PDB entry 5CC1 | X-ray diffraction, 2.30 A resolution | chains B and D of the 4 polymer chains in the assembly

# Chain B
Molecule: Glucocorticoid receptor
Organism: Homo sapiens
UniProt: P04150 (GCR_HUMAN), isoform P04150-8; residues 417-506 here correspond to UniProt positions 391-480 (UniProt number = residue number - 26)
Chain sequence (114 residues; each row starts with the number of its first residue):
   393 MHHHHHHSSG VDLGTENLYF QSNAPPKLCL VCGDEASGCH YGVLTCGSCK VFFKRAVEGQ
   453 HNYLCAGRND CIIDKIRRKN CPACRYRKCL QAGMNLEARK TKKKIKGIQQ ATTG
Unresolved in the structure: 393-417, 491-506
Sequence notes: initiating methionine (393); expression tag (394-416); engineered mutation Gly-425 (Ser399 in P04150)
Bound ions: Zn2+ site 1: Cys-421, Cys-424, Cys-438, Cys-441; Zn2+ site 2: Cys-457, Cys-463, Cys-473, Cys-476

# Chain D
Molecule: 18-nt DNA strand
Sequence (18 nucleotides; row label = number of the first residue in the row):
     1 TCAGAACACT CTGTTCTG

# How chain B and chain D interact
Pairs across the interface (9; chain B residue first):
  Gly-430(B) / DC2(D)  phosphate contact
  Cys-431(B) / DC2(D)  hydrogen bond to the phosphate
  Cys-431(B) / DA3(D)  phosphate contact
  His-432(B) / DA3(D)  salt bridge to the phosphate
  Tyr-433(B) / DA3(D)  hydrogen bond to the phosphate
  Tyr-433(B) / DG4(D)  hydrogen bond to the phosphate
  Lys-442(B) / DG4(D)  hydrogen bond to the base
  Lys-446(B) / DG4(D)  salt bridge to the phosphate
  Arg-447(B) / DA6(D)  base contact

# Overview
7 residues of chain B and 4 residues of chain D are in contact, with 4 hydrogen bonds and 2 salt bridges.
Polar contacts include Lys-442(B)/DG4(D), Cys-431(B)/DC2(D) and Tyr-433(B)/DA3(D). Cys-421(B), Cys-424(B),
Cys-438(B) and Cys-441(B) coordinate Zn2+ site 1.
Here chain B is Glucocorticoid receptor (Homo sapiens) and chain D is an 18-nt DNA strand. Entry 5CC1 (S425G
Glucocorticoid receptor DNA binding domain - (+)GRE complex) was determined by X-ray diffraction, deposited
together with 5CBX, 5CBY, 5CBZ and 5CC0.
